Entry 6Z6P (electron microscopy, 4.43 A resolution (low resolution: residue-level contacts below are approximate; hydrogen-bond / salt-bridge calls are withheld)); this record covers chains B and J of the 14 polymer chains in the assembly.

Chain B:
Name: Histone H4
Organism: Xenopus laevis
Reference sequence: P62799 (H4_XENLA); residues 20-102 here correspond to UniProt positions 21-103 (UniProt number = residue number + 1)
Chain sequence (83 residues; each row starts with the number of its first residue):
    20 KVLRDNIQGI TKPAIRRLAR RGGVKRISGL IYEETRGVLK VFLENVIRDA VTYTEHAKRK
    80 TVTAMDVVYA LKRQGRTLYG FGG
UniProt features mapped onto this chain:
  - modified residue: Lys20 (N6,N6,N6-trimethyllysine), Lys31 (N6-(2-hydroxyisobutyryl)lysine), Lys44 (N6-(2-hydroxyisobutyryl)lysine), Ser47 (Phosphoserine), Tyr51 (Phosphotyrosine), Lys59 (N6-(2-hydroxyisobutyryl)lysine), Lys77 (N6-(2-hydroxyisobutyryl)lysine), Lys79 (N6-(2-hydroxyisobutyryl)lysine), Tyr88 (Phosphotyrosine), Lys91 (N6-(2-hydroxyisobutyryl)lysine)
  - cross-link (Glycyl lysine isopeptide (Lys-Gly)): Lys31 (interchain with G-Cter in UFM1), Lys91 (interchain with G-Cter in ubiquitin)

Chain J:
Molecule: 145-nt DNA strand
Sequence (145 nucleotides; numbered -72 to 72; the number before each row is that of its first residue; numbers below 1 keep their minus sign (DA-72 is residue -72)):
   -72 ATCGATGTAT ATATCTGACA CGTGCCTGGA GACTAGGGAG TAATCCCCTT GGCGGTTAAA
   -12 ACGCGGGGGA CAGCGCGTAC GTGCGTTTAA GCGGTGCTAG AGCTGTCTAC GACCAATTGA
    48 GCGGCCTCGG CACCGGGATT CTGAT

Chain B / chain J interface:
Contacting residue pairs (13; chain B residue first):
  Arg35(B) with DG8(J)
  Arg39(B) with DG8(J)
  Arg45(B) with DC7(J)
  Ile46(B) with DC7(J); DG8(J)
  Ser47(B) with DC7(J)
  Gly48(B) with DC7(J)
  Lys77(B) with DA28(J)
  Arg78(B) with DA28(J)
  Lys79(B) with DG27(J); DA28(J)
  Thr80(B) with DG27(J); DA28(J)
Interface residues without a listed pair, chain B (11 interface residues in all): Lys44

Overview:
11 residues of chain B and 4 residues of chain J are in contact.
Here chain B is Histone H4 (Xenopus laevis) and chain J is a 145-nt DNA strand. Entry 6Z6P (HDAC-PC-Nuc) was
determined by electron microscopy, deposited together with 6Z6F, 6Z6H and 6Z6O.
